Entry 4WPE (X-ray diffraction, 2.70 A resolution); this record covers chain A.

Chain A:
Name: Cytokinesis protein 2
Organism: Saccharomyces cerevisiae
Reference sequence: Q05080 (CYK2_YEAST); numbering as in UniProt (aligned over 2-300)
Sequence (306 residues; numbered -5 to 300; the number before each row is that of its first residue; numbers below 1 keep their minus sign (Mse-5 is residue -5)):
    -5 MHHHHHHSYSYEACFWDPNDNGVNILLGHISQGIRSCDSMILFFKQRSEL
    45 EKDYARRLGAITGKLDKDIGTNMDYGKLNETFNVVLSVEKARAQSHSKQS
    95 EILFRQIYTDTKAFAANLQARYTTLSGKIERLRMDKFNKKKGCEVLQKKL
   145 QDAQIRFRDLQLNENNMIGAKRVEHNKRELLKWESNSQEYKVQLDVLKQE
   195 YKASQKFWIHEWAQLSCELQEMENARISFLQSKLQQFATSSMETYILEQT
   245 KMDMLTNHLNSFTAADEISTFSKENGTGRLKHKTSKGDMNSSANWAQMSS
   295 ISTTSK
Disordered / not traced: -5 to 0, 276-300
Modified positions: Mse-5, Mse283, Mse292 (selenomethionine); Mse34, Mse67, Mse128, Mse161, Mse216, Mse236, Mse246, Mse248 (selenomethionine; parent Met)
Differences from the reference sequence: initiating methionine (-5); expression tag (-4 to 1)

Summary:
Chain A is Cytokinesis protein 2 (Saccharomyces cerevisiae); the structure, Crystal Structure of Hof1p F-BAR
domain, was determined by X-ray diffraction, deposited together with 4WPC.
